1ZBE - chains 1 and 3 of the 4 polymer chains in the assembly; structure by X-ray diffraction, 3.00 A resolution.

== Chain 1 ==
Name: Coat protein VP1
From: Foot-and-mouth disease virus
UniProt: P03306 (POLG_FMDV1); residues 1-212 here correspond to UniProt positions 726-937 (UniProt number = residue number + 725)
Chain sequence (212 residues; row label = number of the first residue in the row):
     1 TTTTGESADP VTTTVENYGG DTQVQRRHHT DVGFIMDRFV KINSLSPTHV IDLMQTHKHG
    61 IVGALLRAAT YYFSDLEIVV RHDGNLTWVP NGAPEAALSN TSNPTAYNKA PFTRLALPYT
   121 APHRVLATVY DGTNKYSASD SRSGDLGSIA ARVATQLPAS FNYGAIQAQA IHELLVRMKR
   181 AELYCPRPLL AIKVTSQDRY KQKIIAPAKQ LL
Unresolved in the structure: 138-154, 209-212
Reported in the primary citation:
  - conformationally variable residues (order/disorder transition): A138 to A154

== Chain 3 ==
Name: Coat protein VP3
From: Foot-and-mouth disease virus
UniProt: P03306 (POLG_FMDV1); residues 1-221 here correspond to UniProt positions 505-725 (UniProt number = residue number + 504)
Chain sequence (221 residues; each row starts with the number of its first residue):
     1 GIFPVACADG YGGLVTTDPK TADPVYGKVY NPPKTNYPGR FTNLLDVAEA CPTFLRFDDG
    61 KPYVVTRADD TRLLAKFDVS LAAKHMSNTY LSGIAQYYTQ YSGTINLHFM FTGSTDSKAR
   121 YMVAYIPPGV ETPPDTPEEA AHCIHAEWDT GLNSKFTFSI PYVSAADYAY TASDTAETTN
   181 VQGWVCVYQI THGKAENDTL LVSASAGKDF ELRLPIDPRT Q
Reported in the primary citation:
  - contacts within the chain: R72-E138 (hydrogen bond)
  - conformationally variable residues (loop rearrangement): T66 to R72

== Chain 1 / chain 3 interface ==
Residue-residue contacts (49):
  V89(1) with I216(3), hydrophobic
  P90(1) with I216(3)
  N91(1) with T99(3); Q100(3), hydrogen bond; Y170(3), hydrogen bond
  G92(1) with T99(3); Y170(3)
  A93(1) with T99(3), hydrogen bond (backbone-side chain); I216(3), hydrophobic
  A97(1) with D217(3); P218(3), hydrophobic
  N100(1) with D217(3), hydrogen bond (side chain-backbone); P218(3); R219(3), hydrogen bond (side chain-backbone); Q221(3), hydrogen bond
  T101(1) with T16(3), hydrogen bond (backbone-side chain)
  S102(1) with T17(3); D217(3)
  N103(1) with T16(3), hydrogen bond (backbone-side chain); I216(3); D217(3)
  P104(1) with T16(3); T17(3)
  T105(1) with L14(3); V15(3); T16(3), hydrogen bond (backbone-side chain)
  A106(1) with L14(3); V15(3), hydrophobic
  Y107(1) with L14(3), hydrogen bond (backbone-backbone)
  K109(1) with Y11(3); G12(3); G13(3)
  P111(1) with D9(3)
  F112(1) with D9(3); G10(3)
  R114(1) with G10(3), hydrogen bond (backbone-backbone); Y11(3)
  T120(1) with Q100(3), hydrogen bond (backbone-side chain); L214(3)
  A121(1) with R213(3), hydrogen bond (backbone-side chain)
  P122(1) with Q100(3); A166(3); D167(3), hydrogen bond (backbone-backbone); Y168(3)
  H123(1) with A166(3)
  Y136(1) with A176(3), hydrophobic
  S137(1) with A176(3); T178(3), hydrogen bond
  S160(1) with Y170(3)
Interface residues without a listed pair, chain 1 (28 interface residues in all): P94, A96, T113
Interface residues without a listed pair, chain 3 (28 interface residues in all): A172, E177, T179, P215

== Summary ==
The chain 1/chain 3 interface involves 28 residues from each chain; the contacts include 15 hydrogen bonds.
Among the polar pairs are N91(1)-Q100(3), N91(1)-Y170(3) and A93(1)-T99(3). The paper reports conformational
variability at A138(1) and T66(3); contacts within the chain involving R72(3) and E138(3).
Here chain 1 is Coat protein VP1 and chain 3 is Coat protein VP3, both from Foot-and-mouth disease virus.
Entry 1ZBE (Foot-and Mouth Disease Virus Serotype A1061) was determined by X-ray diffraction (same publication
as 1ZBA).
